Entry 2E75 (X-ray diffraction, 3.55 A resolution); this record covers chains C and H of the 8 polymer chains in the assembly.

== Chain C ==
Molecule: Apocytochrome f
From: Mastigocladus laminosus
UniProt: P83793 (CYF_MASLA); numbering as in UniProt (aligned over 1-289)
Amino-acid sequence (289 residues; row label = number of the first residue in the row):
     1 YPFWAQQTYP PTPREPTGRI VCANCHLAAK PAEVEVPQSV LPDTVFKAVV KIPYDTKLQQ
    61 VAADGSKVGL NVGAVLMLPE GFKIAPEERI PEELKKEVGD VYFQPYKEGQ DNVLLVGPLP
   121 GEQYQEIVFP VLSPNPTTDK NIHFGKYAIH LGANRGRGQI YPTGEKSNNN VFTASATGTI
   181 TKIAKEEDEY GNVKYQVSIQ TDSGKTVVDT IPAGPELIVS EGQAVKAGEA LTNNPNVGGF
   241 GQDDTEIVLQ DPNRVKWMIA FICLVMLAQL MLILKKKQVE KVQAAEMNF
Disordered / not traced: 289
Bound ions: heme Fe: Y1, H26; Cd2+ site 1: H143 (shared with 1 residue of chain A); Cd2+ site 2: K146 (shared with 1 residue of chain B; 1 residue of chain G)
Residues lining bound ligands: heme (HEM): Y1, P2, W4, A5, T8, Y9, C22, C25, H26, Q60, L70, N71, V72, G73, A74, V75, P118, N154, G156, R157, G158, Q159, I160, Y161, P162

== Chain H ==
Molecule: Cytochrome b6-f complex subunit 8
From: Mastigocladus laminosus
UniProt: P83798 (PETN_MASLA); numbering as in UniProt (aligned over 1-29)
Amino-acid sequence (29 residues; numbered 1 to 29; the number before each row is that of its first residue):
     1 MEIDVLGWVA LLVVFTWSIA MVVWGRNGL
Residues lining bound ligands:
  - beta-carotene (BCR): F15, S18, I19, V22
  - dioleoyl-phosphatidylcholine (OPC; (7R,17E)-4-hydroxy-N,N,N,7-tetramethyl-7-[(8E)-octadec-8-enoyloxy]-10-oxo-3,5,9-trioxa-4-phosphaheptacos-17-en-1-aminium 4-oxide): V5, W8, V9, L11, L12, F15

== Chain C / chain H interface ==
Contacting residue pairs - 26 pairs, chain C then chain H:
  Q38(C) with W8(H), hydrogen bond
  S39(C) with M1(H); D4(H)
  L41(C) with M1(H), hydrophobic
  V255(C) with I3(H); G7(H)
  I259(C) with L6(H), hydrophobic; G7(H)
  I262(C) with A10(H); V14(H), hydrophobic
  M266(C) with V13(H), hydrophobic; V14(H), hydrophobic; W17(H), hydrogen bond (backbone-side chain)
  Q269(C) with W17(H); S18(H), hydrogen bond
  L270(C) with W17(H), hydrophobic; M21(H), hydrophobic
  I273(C) with M21(H); W24(H), hydrophobic; G25(H)
  L274(C) with W24(H), hydrophobic
  K276(C) with G25(H), hydrogen bond (side chain-backbone)
  K277(C) with W24(H), hydrogen bond (side chain-backbone); G25(H); N27(H), hydrogen bond
  E280(C) with N27(H)
Interface residues without a listed pair, chain C (17 interface residues in all): V40, Q250, M258

== In short ==
The interface between chain C and chain H involves 17 residues on one side and 15 on the other, with 6
hydrogen bonds. Polar pairs include Q38(C)-W8(H), M266(C)-W17(H) and Q269(C)-S18(H).
Dioleoyl-phosphatidylcholine is bound between chain C and chain H. Bound to chain C: heme.
Here chain C is Apocytochrome f and chain H is Cytochrome b6-f complex subunit 8, both from Mastigocladus
laminosus. Entry 2E75 (Crystal Structure of the Cytochrome b6f Complex with 2-nonyl-4-hydroxyquinoline N-oxide
(NQNO) from M.laminosus) was determined by X-ray diffraction, deposited together with 2E74 and 2E76.
